5FJL - chain A; structure by X-ray diffraction, 1.47 A resolution.

== Chain A ==
Name: Fiber protein
Source organism: Raptor siadenovirus a
Notes: fragment: fibre head domain, residues 324-464
Reference sequence: F4MI11 (F4MI11_9ADEN); residue numbers follow UniProt; this construct covers 324-464
Amino-acid sequence (174 residues; each row starts with the number of its first residue):
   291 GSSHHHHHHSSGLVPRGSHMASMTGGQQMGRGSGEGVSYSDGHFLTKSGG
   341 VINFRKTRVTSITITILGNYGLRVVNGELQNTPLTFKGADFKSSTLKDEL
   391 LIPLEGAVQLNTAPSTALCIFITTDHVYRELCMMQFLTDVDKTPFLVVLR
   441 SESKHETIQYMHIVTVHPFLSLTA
Unresolved in the structure: 291-326, 463-464
Differences from the reference sequence: expression tag (291-323)
Reported in the primary citation:
  - self-association interface (contacts with another copy of this molecule); pairs are residue here / residue on that copy: D388-R419 (salt bridge), E389-R419, N359

== Overview ==
The paper reports a self-association interface involving N359, D388 and E389 among others.
Chain A is Fiber protein (Raptor siadenovirus a); the structure, Crystal structure of raptor adenovirus 1
fibre head, wild-type form, was determined by X-ray diffraction, deposited together with 5FLD.
